Entry 3T5F (X-ray diffraction, 1.45 A resolution); this record covers chains L and H of the 3 polymer chains in the assembly.

== Chain L ==
Molecule: Thrombin Light Chain
From: Homo sapiens
Notes: EC 3.4.21.5
UniProtKB: P00734 (THRB_HUMAN); residues 1-14 here correspond to UniProt positions 336-349 (UniProt number = residue number + 335)
Amino-acid sequence (36 residues; numbered 1 to 15 plus 21 insertion-coded residues; the number before each row is that of its first residue; a row labelled like 14A-14M holds insertion residues (14A, then the next letters in order)):
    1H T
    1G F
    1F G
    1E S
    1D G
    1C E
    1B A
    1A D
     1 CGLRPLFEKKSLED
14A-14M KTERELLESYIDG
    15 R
Unresolved in the structure: 1H, 1G, 1F, 1E, 1D, 14L-14M, 15
Swiss-Prot annotation at these positions:
  - site: Arg15 (Cleavage)

== Chain H ==
Molecule: Thrombin Heavy Chain
From: Homo sapiens
Notes: EC 3.4.21.5
UniProtKB: P00734 (THRB_HUMAN); the construct lacks a stretch of the UniProt sequence and is renumbered around it, so the offset changes along the chain: 16-36 = UniProt 364-384; 37-60 = UniProt 386-409; 61-77 = UniProt 419-435; 78-97 = UniProt 437-456; 7 more segments
Amino-acid sequence (259 residues; each row starts with the number of its first residue; note: 1 number in that range is skipped by the numbering (no residue carries it; nothing is unmodelled there); a row labelled like 60A-60I holds insertion residues (60A, then the next letters in order)):
    16 IVEGSDAEIGMSPWQVMLFRK
   36A S
    37 PQELLCGASLISDRWVLTAAHCLL
60A-60I YPPWDKNFT
    61 ENDLLVRIGKHSRTRYE
   77A R
    78 NIEKISMLEKIYIHPRYNWR
   97A E
    98 NLDRDIALMKLKKPVAFSDYIHPVCLPDRETA
129A-129C ASL
   130 LQAGYKGRVTGWGNLKETWT
149A-149E ANVGK
   150 GQPSVLQVVNLPIVERPVCKDSTRIRITDNMFCAG
  184A Y
   185 KP
186A-186D DEGK
   187 RGDACEGDSGGPFVMKSP
204A-204B FN
   205 NRWYQMGIVSWGE
   219 GCD
  221A R
   222 DGKYGFYTHVFRLKKWIQKVIDQFGE
Unresolved in the structure: 148-149, 149A-149E, 247
Disulfides: Cys42-Cys58, Cys168-Cys182, Cys191-Cys220
Covalently attached groups: N-acetylglucosamine (NAG) linked to Asn60G
Ligand contacts: M34 (N-(benzylsulfonyl)-D-leucyl-N-[2-(aminomethyl)-5-chlorobenzyl]-L-prolinamide): His57, Tyr60A, Trp60D, Leu99, Ile174, Asp189, Ala190, Cys191, Glu192, Ser195, Val213, Ser214, Trp215, Gly216, Glu217, Gly219, Cys220, Arg221A, Gly226, Phe227, Tyr228
Swiss-Prot annotation at these positions:
  - region: Ala183 to Val200 (High affinity receptor-binding region which is also known as the TP508 peptide)
  - active site (Charge relay system): His57, Asp102, Ser195
  - glycosylation: Asn60G (N-linked (GlcNAc...) (complex) asparagine)

== How chain L and chain H interact ==
Pairs across the interface (60; chain L residue first):
  Cys1(L) - Pro120(H)
  Cys1(L) - Val121(H)
  Cys1(L) - Cys122(H)  disulfide
  Cys1(L) - Arg206(H)  hydrogen bond (backbone-side chain)
  Asp1A(L) - His119(H)  salt bridge
  Asp1A(L) - Arg206(H)
  Ala1B(L) - Arg206(H)  hydrogen bond (backbone-side chain)
  Gly2(L) - Trp29(H)
  Gly2(L) - Pro120(H)  hydrogen bond (backbone-backbone)
  Gly2(L) - Cys122(H)
  Gly2(L) - Arg206(H)
  Gly2(L) - Trp207(H)  hydrogen bond (backbone-backbone)
  Leu3(L) - His119(H)  hydrogen bond (backbone-side chain)
  Leu3(L) - Asn205(H)
  Leu3(L) - Arg206(H)
  Arg4(L) - Gly25(H)
  Arg4(L) - Met26(H)  hydrogen bond (side chain-backbone)
  Arg4(L) - Pro28(H)
  Arg4(L) - Trp29(H)
  Arg4(L) - Arg137(H)
  Arg4(L) - Trp207(H)
  Pro5(L) - Ser115(H)
  Pro5(L) - Asp116(H)
  Pro5(L) - His119(H)
  Leu6(L) - Ile24(H)
  Leu6(L) - Asp116(H)
  Phe7(L) - Glu23(H)
  Phe7(L) - Ile24(H)
  Phe7(L) - Gly25(H)
  Phe7(L) - Met26(H)  hydrophobic
  Glu8(L) - Lys202(H)  salt bridge
  Glu8(L) - Asn205(H)
  Glu8(L) - Trp207(H)  hydrogen bond
  Lys9(L) - His119(H)  hydrogen bond
  Asp14(L) - Glu23(H)
  Asp14(L) - Met26(H)
  Asp14(L) - Arg137(H)  salt bridge
  Asp14(L) - Trp207(H)
  Lys14A(L) - Glu23(H)  hydrogen bond (backbone-side chain)
  Thr14B(L) - Arg137(H)  hydrogen bond
  Thr14B(L) - Asn159(H)  hydrogen bond
  Glu14C(L) - Arg137(H)
  Glu14C(L) - Lys202(H)  salt bridge
  Glu14E(L) - Lys135(H)  salt bridge
  Glu14E(L) - Asn159(H)  hydrogen bond
  Glu14E(L) - Tyr184A(H)  hydrogen bond
  Leu14F(L) - Lys135(H)
  Leu14F(L) - Gly136(H)
  Leu14F(L) - Asn159(H)
  Leu14F(L) - Trp207(H)  hydrophobic
  Leu14G(L) - Pro204(H)  hydrophobic
  Ser14I(L) - Gly133(H)
  Ser14I(L) - Tyr134(H)
  Ser14I(L) - Lys135(H)  hydrogen bond (side chain-backbone)
  Tyr14J(L) - Tyr134(H)  hydrophobic
  Tyr14J(L) - Lys135(H)  hydrogen bond (side chain-backbone)
  Tyr14J(L) - Met201(H)
  Tyr14J(L) - Lys202(H)  hydrogen bond (side chain-backbone)
  Tyr14J(L) - Pro204(H)
  Ile14K(L) - Tyr134(H)  hydrogen bond (backbone-side chain)
Other interface residues (no listed pair), chain L (22 interface residues in all): Glu1C
Other interface residues (no listed pair), chain H (26 interface residues in all): Tyr117
Cross-chain cystine bridges: Cys1(L)-Cys122(H)

== Overview ==
Chain L and chain H form an interface of 22 and 26 residues respectively, with 1 disulfide bond, 17 hydrogen
bonds and 5 salt bridges. Polar pairs include Asp1A(L)-His119(H), Glu8(L)-Lys202(H) and Glu14E(L)-Lys135(H).
Chain H binds compound M34. N-acetylglucosamine is covalently linked to Asn60G(H).
Here chain L is Thrombin Light Chain and chain H is Thrombin Heavy Chain, both from Homo sapiens. Entry 3T5F
(Human Thrombin In Complex With MI340) was determined by X-ray diffraction together with 3RLW, 3RLY, 3RM0,
3RM2, 3RML, 3RMM and 3 further entries from the same study.
